Entry 4PHA (X-ray diffraction, 2.52 A resolution); this record covers chains A and T of the 4 polymer chains in the assembly.

# Chain A
Molecule: DNA polymerase beta
Organism: Homo sapiens
Notes: EC 2.7.7.7, 4.2.99.-
Reference sequence: P06746 (DPOLB_HUMAN); residues 7-335 here = UniProt positions 7-335
Amino-acid sequence (329 residues; each row starts with the number of its first residue):
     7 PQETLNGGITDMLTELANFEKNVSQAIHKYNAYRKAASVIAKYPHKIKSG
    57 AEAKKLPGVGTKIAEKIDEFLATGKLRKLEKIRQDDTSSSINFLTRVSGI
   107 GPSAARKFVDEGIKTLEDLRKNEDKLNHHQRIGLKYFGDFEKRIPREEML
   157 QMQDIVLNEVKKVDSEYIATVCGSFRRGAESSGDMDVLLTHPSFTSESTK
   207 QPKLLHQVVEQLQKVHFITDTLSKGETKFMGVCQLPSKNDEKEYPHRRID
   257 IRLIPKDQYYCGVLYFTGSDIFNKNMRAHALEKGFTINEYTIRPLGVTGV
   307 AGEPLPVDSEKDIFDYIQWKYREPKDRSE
Disordered / not traced: 205-206
Ion coordination: Na+ site 1: Lys60, Leu62, Val65 (shared with 1 residue of chain D); Na+ site 2: Thr101, Val103, Ile106 (shared with 1 residue of chain P); Mg2+ site 1: Asp190, Asp192 (together with 0KX)
Small-molecule neighbours: 0KX (2'-deoxy-5'-O-[(R)-hydroxy{[(R)-hydroxy(phosphonooxy)phosphoryl]amino}phosphoryl]cytidine): Arg149, Gly179, Ser180, Arg183, Ser188, Gly189, Asp190, Asp192, Tyr271, Phe272, Thr273, Gly274, Ser275, Asp276, Asn279, Arg283
Curated features (UniProtKB/Swiss-Prot):
  - region: Arg183 to Asp192 (DNA-binding)
  - active site: Lys72 (Nucleophile)
  - binding site (K(+)): Lys60, Leu62, Val65, Thr101, Val103, Ile106
  - binding site (Na(+)): Lys60, Leu62, Val65, Thr101, Val103, Ile106
  - binding site (dATP): Arg149, Ser180, Arg183, Gly189, Asp190
  - binding site (dCTP): Arg149, Ser180, Arg183, Gly189, Asp190
  - binding site (dGTP): Arg149, Ser180, Arg183, Gly189, Asp190, Asp192
  - binding site (dTTP): Arg149, Ser180, Arg183, Gly189, Asp190
  - binding site (Mg(2+)): Asp190, Asp192, Asp256
  - modified residue: Lys72 (N6-acetyllysine), Arg83 (Omega-N-methylarginine), Arg152 (Omega-N-methylarginine)
  - cross-link (Glycyl lysine isopeptide (Lys-Gly)): Lys41 (interchain with G-Cter in ubiquitin), Lys61 (interchain with G-Cter in ubiquitin), Lys81 (interchain with G-Cter in ubiquitin)
  - natural variant: Leu22 (L22P: Found in a gastric cancer sample; uncertain significance), Tyr39 (Y39C: Found in a gastric cancer sample; uncertain significance), Gly118 (G118V: Decreased DNA-directed DNA polymerase activity), Arg137 (R137Q: Decreased function in base-excision repair), Arg149 (R149I: Decreased DNA-directed DNA polymerase activity), Asp160 (D160N: Found in a gastric cancer sample; uncertain significance), Cys239 (C239R: Found in a gastric cancer sample; uncertain significance), Lys289 (K289M: Found in a colon cancer sample; uncertain significance), Asn294 (N294D: Found in a gastric cancer sample; uncertain significance), Glu295 (E295K: Found in a gastric cancer sample; uncertain significance)
  - mutagenesis: Phe25 (F25W: No effect on 5'-dRP lyase activity. Decreased ssDNA binding), His34 (H34G: Decreased 5'-dRP lyase activity. Decreased ssDNA binding), Lys35 (K35A: Decreased 5'-dRP lyase activity. Decreased ssDNA binding. Loss of 5'-dRP lyase activity; when associated with A-68 and A-72. Decreased ssDNA binding; when associated with A-68 and A-72 ...), Tyr39 (Y39F: No effect on 5'-dRP lyase activity; Y39Q: Abolishes DNA polymerase and 5'-dRP lyase activity), Lys41 (K41R: Abolishes ubiquitination; when associated with R-61 and R-81), Lys60 (K60A: Decreased 5'-dRP lyase activity. Decreased ssDNA binding), Lys61 (K61R: Abolishes ubiquitination; when associated with R-41 and R-81), Lys68 (K68A: No effect on 5'-dRP lyase activity. Decreased ssDNA binding. Loss of 5'-dRP lyase activity; when associated with A-35 and A-72. Decreased ssDNA binding; when associated with A-35 and A-72 ...), Glu71 (E71Q: No effect on 5'-dRP lyase activity. No effect on structure shown by circular dichroism. No effect on ssDNA binding), Lys72 (K72A: Severely reduced 5'-dRP lyase activity. Does not affect ssDNA binding. Loss of 5'-dRP lyase activity; when associated with A-35 and A-68. Decreased ssDNA binding ...), Glu75 (E75A: Slightly decreased 5'-dRP lyase activity. Decreased ssDNA binding. No effect on structure shown by circular dichroism), Lys81 (K81R: Abolishes ubiquitination; when associated with R-41 and R-61), 5 further mutagenesis entries in UniProt
Reported in the primary citation:
  - binding site for the 16-nt DNA strand (chain T): Tyr271
  - binding site for 0KX: Asn279

# Chain T
Molecule: 16-nt DNA strand
Sequence (16 nucleotides; row label = number of the first residue in the row):
     1 CCGACATCGCATCAGC

# Interface between chain A and chain T
Contacting residue pairs (19):
  His34(A) with DC5(T), stacking on the base
  Asn133(A) with DT12(T), phosphate contact
  His134(A) with DT12(T), phosphate contact
  Leu228(A) with DA11(T), sugar contact
  Ser229(A) with DC10(T), phosphate contact; DA11(T), sugar contact
  Lys230(A) with DC10(T), hydrogen bond to the phosphate; DA11(T), hydrogen bond to the phosphate
  Gly231(A) with DC10(T), phosphate contact
  Glu232(A) with DC10(T), hydrogen bond to the phosphate
  Thr233(A) with DG9(T), hydrogen bond to the phosphate; DC10(T), hydrogen bond to the phosphate
  Lys234(A) with DG9(T), hydrogen bond to the base; DC10(T), hydrogen bond to the phosphate
  Arg258(A) with DG9(T), hydrogen bond to the sugar
  Tyr271(A) with DA6(T), hydrogen bond to the base
  Lys280(A) with DC5(T), phosphate contact; DA6(T), phosphate contact
  Arg283(A) with DA6(T), salt bridge to the phosphate
Interface residues without a listed pair, chain A (15 interface residues in all): Tyr296
Interface residues without a listed pair, chain T (7 interface residues in all): DC8

# Summary
15 residues of chain A and 7 residues of chain T are in contact; the contacts include 9 hydrogen bonds, 1 salt
bridge and 1 aromatic stacking contact. Among the polar pairs are Lys234(A)-DG9(T), Tyr271(A)-DA6(T) and
Arg258(A)-DG9(T). From the paper: a binding site for the 16-nt DNA strand (chain T) at Tyr271(A); a binding
site for 0KX at Asn279(A).
Here chain A is DNA polymerase beta (Homo sapiens) and chain T is a 16-nt DNA strand. Entry 4PHA (Structure of
human DNA polymerase beta complexed with A in the template base paired with incoming ...) was determined by
X-ray diffraction, deposited together with 4PGQ, 4PGX and 4PHD.
